Entry 7PBG (X-ray diffraction, 1.60 A resolution); this record covers chains A and B.

[Chain A (and B)]
Name: FAD-binding oxidoreductase
Source organism: Gulosibacter chungangensis
Notes: chain B of this document is another copy of the same molecule, construct and numbering; everything in this record applies to it too
UniProtKB: A0A7J5BGR1 (A0A7J5BGR1_9MICO); residue numbers follow UniProt; this construct covers 1-529
Amino-acid sequence (529 residues; each row starts with the number of its first residue):
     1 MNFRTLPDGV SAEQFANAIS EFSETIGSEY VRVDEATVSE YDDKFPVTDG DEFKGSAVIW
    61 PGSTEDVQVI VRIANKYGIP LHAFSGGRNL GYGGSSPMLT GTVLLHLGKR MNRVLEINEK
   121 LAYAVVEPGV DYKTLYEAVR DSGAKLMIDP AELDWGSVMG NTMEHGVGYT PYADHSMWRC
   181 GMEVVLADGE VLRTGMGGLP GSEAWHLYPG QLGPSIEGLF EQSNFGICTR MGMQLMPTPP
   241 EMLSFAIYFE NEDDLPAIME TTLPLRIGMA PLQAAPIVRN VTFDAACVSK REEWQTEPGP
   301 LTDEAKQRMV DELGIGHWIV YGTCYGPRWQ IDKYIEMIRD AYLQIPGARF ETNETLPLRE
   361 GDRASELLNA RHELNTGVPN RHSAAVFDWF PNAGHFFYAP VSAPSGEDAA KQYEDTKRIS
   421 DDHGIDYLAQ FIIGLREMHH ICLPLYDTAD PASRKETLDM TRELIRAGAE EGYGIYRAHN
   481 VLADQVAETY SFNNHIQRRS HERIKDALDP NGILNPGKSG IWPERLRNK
Disordered / not traced: 1-2, 528-529
Glycans and other covalent adducts: flavin-adenine dinucleotide (FAD) linked to His395
Ligand contacts: FAD (flavin-adenine dinucleotide): His82, Ala83, Phe84, Ser85, Gly86, Gly87, Arg88, Asn89, Leu90, Tyr92, Gly94, Leu107, Pro128, Ala151, Glu152, Leu153, Gly156, Ser157, Met159, Gly160, Asn161, Met163, Glu164, Gly166, Val167, Tyr169, Gly226, Ile227, Cys228, Ser383, Val386, Phe387, Phe397, Leu443, Arg477, Lys518
Reported in the primary citation:
  - binding site for flavin-adenine dinucleotide: His395
  - catalytic residues: Glu152 (proposed by the authors, not directly observed)
  - specificity-determining residues: Glu152 (proposed by the authors, not directly observed)

[Interface between chain A and chain B]
Pairs across the interface (187; chain A residue first):
  Lys120(A) - Glu260(B)  salt bridge
  Lys120(A) - Leu263(B)
  Lys120(A) - Ile267(B)
  Leu121(A) - Leu263(B)  hydrophobic
  Leu121(A) - Ile267(B)
  Leu121(A) - Pro404(B)  hydrophobic
  Leu121(A) - Arg436(B)  hydrogen bond (backbone-side chain)
  Ala122(A) - Ile267(B)  hydrophobic
  Ala122(A) - Arg436(B)  hydrogen bond (backbone-side chain)
  His165(A) - Tyr208(B)  hydrogen bond
  Tyr172(A) - Arg436(B)  hydrogen bond
  Trp178(A) - Met269(B)  hydrophobic
  Trp178(A) - Leu435(B)  hydrophobic
  Trp178(A) - Arg436(B)
  Leu186(A) - Ser500(B)
  Glu190(A) - Asn493(B)  hydrogen bond
  Glu190(A) - Ile496(B)
  Glu190(A) - Arg499(B)  salt bridge
  Val191(A) - Phe492(B)
  Val191(A) - Asn493(B)  hydrogen bond (backbone-side chain)
  Val191(A) - Ile496(B)
  Leu192(A) - Ile496(B)  hydrophobic
  Leu192(A) - Gln497(B)
  Arg193(A) - Phe492(B)
  Arg193(A) - Gln497(B)  hydrogen bond (backbone-side chain)
  Thr194(A) - Gln497(B)
  Gly195(A) - Tyr490(B)
  Gly195(A) - Gln497(B)  hydrogen bond (backbone-side chain)
  Met196(A) - Val401(B)  hydrophobic
  Met196(A) - Gly474(B)
  Met196(A) - Tyr490(B)  hydrogen bond
  Gly197(A) - Phe492(B)
  Gly198(A) - Tyr490(B)
  Gly198(A) - Ser491(B)  hydrogen bond (backbone-backbone)
  Gly198(A) - Phe492(B)  hydrogen bond (backbone-backbone)
  Gly198(A) - Gln497(B)
  Leu199(A) - Gly472(B)
  Leu199(A) - Gly474(B)
  Leu199(A) - Thr489(B)
  Pro200(A) - Gly472(B)
  Pro200(A) - Thr489(B)
  Pro200(A) - Ser491(B)
  Gly201(A) - Gly472(B)
  Ser202(A) - Gly472(B)
  Glu203(A) - Ala403(B)
  Leu207(A) - Ala403(B)  hydrophobic
  Leu207(A) - Arg436(B)
  Leu207(A) - Glu437(B)
  Tyr208(A) - His165(B)  hydrogen bond
  Tyr208(A) - Val401(B)  hydrophobic
  Tyr208(A) - Glu437(B)
  Tyr208(A) - His439(B)
  Tyr208(A) - Tyr476(B)
  Gln211(A) - Gln222(B)
  Gln211(A) - Tyr476(B)
  Gln211(A) - Tyr490(B)
  Gln211(A) - Gln497(B)
  Leu212(A) - Gln222(B)
  Leu212(A) - Ile475(B)
  Leu212(A) - Tyr476(B)
  Leu212(A) - Arg477(B)
  Leu212(A) - Ala478(B)
  Leu212(A) - Ala483(B)
  Leu212(A) - Val486(B)  hydrophobic
  Leu212(A) - Ala487(B)
  Leu212(A) - Tyr490(B)
  Leu212(A) - His501(B)
  Leu212(A) - Ser519(B)
  Gly213(A) - Glu221(B)
  Gly213(A) - Gln222(B)  hydrogen bond (backbone-side chain)
  Gly213(A) - Ser519(B)
  Pro214(A) - Gly218(B)
  Pro214(A) - Leu219(B)
  Pro214(A) - Glu221(B)
  Pro214(A) - Phe225(B)  hydrophobic
  Pro214(A) - His501(B)
  Pro214(A) - Ile521(B)
  Ser215(A) - Gly218(B)  hydrogen bond (backbone-backbone)
  Ser215(A) - Leu219(B)
  Ser215(A) - Glu221(B)  hydrogen bond
  Ile216(A) - Leu219(B)  hydrophobic
  Gly218(A) - Pro214(B)
  Gly218(A) - Ser215(B)  hydrogen bond (backbone-backbone)
  Leu219(A) - Pro214(B)
  Leu219(A) - Ser215(B)
  Leu219(A) - Ile216(B)  hydrophobic
  Leu219(A) - Leu219(B)  hydrophobic
  Leu219(A) - Ile504(B)  hydrophobic
  Glu221(A) - Gln211(B)
  Glu221(A) - Gly213(B)
  Glu221(A) - Pro214(B)
  Glu221(A) - Ser215(B)  hydrogen bond
  Gln222(A) - Gln211(B)
  Gln222(A) - Leu212(B)
  Gln222(A) - Gly213(B)  hydrogen bond (side chain-backbone)
  Phe225(A) - Pro214(B)  hydrophobic
  Gln234(A) - Arg436(B)
  Leu235(A) - Arg436(B)  hydrogen bond (backbone-side chain)
  Pro237(A) - Ile267(B)
  Glu260(A) - Lys120(B)  salt bridge
  Leu263(A) - Lys120(B)
  Leu263(A) - Leu121(B)  hydrophobic
  Ile267(A) - Lys120(B)
  Ile267(A) - Leu121(B)
  Ile267(A) - Ala122(B)  hydrophobic
  Ile267(A) - Pro237(B)
  Gly268(A) - Pro237(B)
  Met269(A) - Trp178(B)  hydrophobic
  Trp329(A) - Trp329(B)  hydrophobic
  Trp329(A) - Lys333(B)
  Trp329(A) - Tyr334(B)  hydrophobic
  Trp329(A) - Met337(B)  hydrophobic
  Gln330(A) - Gln330(B)
  Gln330(A) - Tyr334(B)  hydrogen bond
  Lys333(A) - Trp329(B)
  Tyr334(A) - Trp329(B)  hydrophobic
  Tyr334(A) - Gln330(B)
  Met337(A) - Trp329(B)  hydrophobic
  Val401(A) - Met196(B)  hydrophobic
  Val401(A) - Tyr208(B)  hydrophobic
  Ala403(A) - Glu203(B)
  Ala403(A) - Leu207(B)  hydrophobic
  Pro404(A) - Leu121(B)
  Leu435(A) - Trp178(B)  hydrophobic
  Arg436(A) - Leu121(B)  hydrogen bond (side chain-backbone)
  Arg436(A) - Ala122(B)  hydrogen bond (side chain-backbone)
  Arg436(A) - Tyr172(B)  hydrogen bond
  Arg436(A) - Trp178(B)
  Arg436(A) - Leu207(B)
  Arg436(A) - Gln234(B)
  Arg436(A) - Leu235(B)  hydrogen bond (side chain-backbone)
  Glu437(A) - Leu207(B)
  Glu437(A) - Tyr208(B)
  His439(A) - Tyr208(B)
  Gly472(A) - Leu199(B)
  Gly472(A) - Pro200(B)
  Gly472(A) - Gly201(B)
  Gly472(A) - Ser202(B)
  Gly474(A) - Met196(B)
  Gly474(A) - Leu199(B)
  Ile475(A) - Leu212(B)
  Tyr476(A) - Tyr208(B)
  Tyr476(A) - Gln211(B)
  Tyr476(A) - Leu212(B)
  Arg477(A) - Leu212(B)
  Ala478(A) - Leu212(B)
  Ala483(A) - Leu212(B)
  Val486(A) - Leu212(B)  hydrophobic
  Ala487(A) - Leu212(B)
  Thr489(A) - Leu199(B)
  Thr489(A) - Pro200(B)
  Tyr490(A) - Gly195(B)
  Tyr490(A) - Met196(B)  hydrogen bond
  Tyr490(A) - Gly198(B)
  Tyr490(A) - Leu199(B)
  Tyr490(A) - Gln211(B)
  Tyr490(A) - Leu212(B)  hydrogen bond (side chain-backbone)
  Ser491(A) - Gly198(B)  hydrogen bond (backbone-backbone)
  Ser491(A) - Pro200(B)
  Phe492(A) - Val191(B)
  Phe492(A) - Arg193(B)
  Phe492(A) - Gly197(B)
  Phe492(A) - Gly198(B)  hydrogen bond (backbone-backbone)
  Phe492(A) - Pro200(B)
  Asn493(A) - Glu190(B)  hydrogen bond
  Asn493(A) - Val191(B)  hydrogen bond (side chain-backbone)
  Ile496(A) - Glu190(B)
  Ile496(A) - Val191(B)
  Ile496(A) - Leu192(B)  hydrophobic
  Gln497(A) - Leu192(B)
  Gln497(A) - Arg193(B)  hydrogen bond (side chain-backbone)
  Gln497(A) - Thr194(B)
  Gln497(A) - Gly195(B)  hydrogen bond (side chain-backbone)
  Gln497(A) - Gly198(B)
  Gln497(A) - Gln211(B)
  Arg499(A) - Glu190(B)  salt bridge
  Ser500(A) - Leu186(B)
  His501(A) - Leu212(B)
  His501(A) - Pro214(B)
  Arg503(A) - Asp188(B)  salt bridge
  Arg503(A) - Ala507(B)
  Ile504(A) - Leu219(B)  hydrophobic
  Ala507(A) - Arg503(B)
  Ala507(A) - Ala507(B)  hydrophobic
  Ser519(A) - Leu212(B)
  Ser519(A) - Gly213(B)
  Ile521(A) - Pro214(B)
Other interface residues (no listed pair), chain A (86 interface residues in all): Ala204, Pro209, Ser223, Met236, Ser402, Ala469, Tyr473, Leu508
Other interface residues (no listed pair), chain B (89 interface residues in all): Ala204, Pro209, Ser223, Met236, Gly268, Ser402, Asp408, Ala469, Glu471, Tyr473, Leu508

[Overview]
86 residues of chain A and 89 residues of chain B are in contact, with 32 hydrogen bonds and 5 salt bridges.
Polar pairs include Lys120(A)-Glu260(B), Glu190(A)-Arg499(B) and Arg503(A)-Asp188(B). Flavin-adenine
dinucleotide is covalently linked to His395(A). From the paper: the catalytic residue Glu152(A); a binding
site for flavin-adenine dinucleotide at His395(A).
Chain A and chain B are both FAD-binding oxidoreductase (Gulosibacter chungangensis); the structure,
4-ethylphenol oxidase from Gulosibacter chungangensis: native structure, was determined by X-ray diffraction
together with 7PBI from the same study.
